Entry 8W1P (electron microscopy, 3.50 A resolution); this record covers chains G and N of the 12 polymer chains in the assembly.

== Chain G ==
Protein: Cas8
Source organism: Selenomonas sp
Sequence (384 residues; numbered -40 to 343; the number before each row is that of its first residue; numbers below 1 keep their minus sign (Met-40 is residue -40)):
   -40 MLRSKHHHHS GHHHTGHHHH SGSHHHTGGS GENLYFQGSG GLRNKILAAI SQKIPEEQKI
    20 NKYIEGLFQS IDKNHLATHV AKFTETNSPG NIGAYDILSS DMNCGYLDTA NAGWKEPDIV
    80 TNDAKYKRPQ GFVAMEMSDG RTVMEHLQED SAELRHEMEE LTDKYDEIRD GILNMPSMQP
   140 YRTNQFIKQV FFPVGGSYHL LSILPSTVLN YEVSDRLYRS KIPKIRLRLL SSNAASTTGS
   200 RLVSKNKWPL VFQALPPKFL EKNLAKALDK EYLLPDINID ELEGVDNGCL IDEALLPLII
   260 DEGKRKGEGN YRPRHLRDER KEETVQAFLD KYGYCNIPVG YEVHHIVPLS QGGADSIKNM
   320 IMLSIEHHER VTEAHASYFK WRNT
Not modelled in the structure: -40 to 0, 341-343
What the authors report for this chain:
  - binding site for Target strand DNA: Asp82, Ser190
  - specificity-determining residues: Asp82
  - catalytic residues: His304 (citing earlier work)
  - catalytic residues: Asn318, His327 (by similarity / conservation)
  - mutagenesis - D82A, S190A: decreased catalytic activity with Target strand DNA

== Chain N ==
Molecule: Non-target strand DNA
Sequence (66 nucleotides; each row starts with the number of its first residue; numbers below 1 keep their minus sign (DG-1 is residue -1)):
    -1 GAGTTGCAGC AAGCGTACGG AGAAGTCATT TAATAAGGCC ACTGTTAAAA AGCAACAGCT
    59 GATTGC
Not modelled in the structure: -1 to 6, 20-64

== Interface between chain G and chain N ==
Pairs across the interface (9):
  Ile9(G) - DG18(N)  phosphate contact
  Tyr22(G) - DG18(N)  hydrogen bond to the phosphate
  Ala83(G) - DG17(N)  sugar contact
  Lys84(G) - DC16(N)  base contact
  Lys84(G) - DG17(N)  sugar contact
  Arg87(G) - DG17(N)  salt bridge to the phosphate
  Arg87(G) - DG18(N)  salt bridge to the phosphate
  Ser195(G) - DG17(N)  hydrogen bond to the base
  Thr196(G) - DG17(N)  base contact
Also at the interface, not in a pair above, chain G (12 interface residues in all): Lys86, Gly90, Asn192, Ser203, Lys204
Also at the interface, not in a pair above, chain N (4 interface residues in all): DA19

== In short ==
Chain G and chain N form an interface of 12 and 4 residues respectively, with 2 hydrogen bonds and 2 salt
bridges. Polar contacts include Ser195(G)-DG17(N), Tyr22(G)-DG18(N) and Arg87(G)-DG17(N). The paper reports
catalytic residues His304(G), Asn318(G) and His327(G); D82A and S190A of chain G reduce catalytic activity
with Target strand DNA.
Chain G is Cas8 (Selenomonas sp) and chain N is Non-target strand DNA; the structure, Structure of Selenomonas
sp. Cascade (SsCascade), was determined by electron microscopy.
